Entry 6D6U (electron microscopy, 3.92 A resolution); this record covers chains B and E of the 9 polymer chains in the assembly.

# Chain B
Protein: Gamma-aminobutyric acid receptor subunit alpha-1
Source organism: Homo sapiens
UniProt: P14867 (GBRA1_HUMAN); the construct has insertions or renumbered stretches relative to UniProt, so the offset changes along the chain: 1-312 = UniProt 28-339; 320-358 = UniProt 418-456
Sequence (358 residues; each row starts with the number of its first residue):
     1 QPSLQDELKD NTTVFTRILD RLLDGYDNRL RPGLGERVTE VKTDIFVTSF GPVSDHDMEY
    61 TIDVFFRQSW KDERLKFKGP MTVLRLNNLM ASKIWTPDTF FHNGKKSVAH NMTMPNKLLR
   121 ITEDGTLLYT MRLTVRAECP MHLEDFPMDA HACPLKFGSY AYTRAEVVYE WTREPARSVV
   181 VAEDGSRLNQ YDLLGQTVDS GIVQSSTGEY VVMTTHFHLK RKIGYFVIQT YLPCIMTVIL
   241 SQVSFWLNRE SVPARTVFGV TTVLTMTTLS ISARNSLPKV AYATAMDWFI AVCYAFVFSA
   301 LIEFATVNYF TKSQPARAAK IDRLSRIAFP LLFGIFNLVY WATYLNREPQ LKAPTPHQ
Not modelled in the structure: 1-9, 346-358
Disulfides: Cys139-Cys153, Cys234-Cys293
Covalently attached groups: glycan linked to Asn111
Construct notes: linker (313-319)
Ligand contacts: gamma-amino-butanoic acid (ABU): Phe65, Arg67, Leu118, Thr130
Swiss-Prot annotation at these positions:
  - binding site (4-aminobutanoate): Arg67, Thr130
  - binding site (3alpha-hydroxy-5alpha-pregnan-11,20-dione): Trp246
  - glycosylation (N-linked (GlcNAc...) asparagine): Asn11, Asn111

# Chain E
Protein: Gamma-aminobutyric acid receptor subunit gamma-2
Source organism: Homo sapiens
UniProt: P18507 (GBRG2_HUMAN); the construct has insertions or renumbered stretches relative to UniProt, so the offset changes along the chain: 1-322 = UniProt 40-361; 329-357 = UniProt 439-467
Sequence (394 residues; row label = number of the first residue in the row; numbers below 1 keep their minus sign (Trp-36 is residue -36)):
   -36 WSHPQFEKGG GSGGGSGGSS AWSHPQFEKL EVLFQGPQKS DDDYEDYASN KTWVLTPKVP
    24 EGDVTVILNN LLEGYDNKLR PDIGVKPTLI HTDMYVNSIG PVNAINMEYT IDIFFAQTWY
    84 DRRLKFNSTI KVLRLNSNMV GKIWIPDTFF RNSKKADAHW ITTPNRMLRI WNDGRVLYTL
   144 RLTIDAECQL QLHNFPMDEH SCPLEFSSYG YPREEIVYQW KRSSVEVGDT RSWRLYQFSF
   204 VGLRNTTEVV KTTSGDYVVM SVYFDLSRRM GYFTIQTYIP CTLIVVLSWV SFWINKDAVP
   264 ARTSLGITTV LTMTTLSTIA RKSLPKVSYV TAMDLFVSVC FIFVFSALVE YGTLHYFVSS
   324 QPARAAKMDS YARIFFPTAF CLFNLVYWVS YLYL
Not modelled in the structure: -36 to 24, 233-236, 287-291, 356-357
Disulfides: Cys151-Cys165, Cys244-Cys303
Construct notes: expression tag (-36 to 0); linker (323-328)
Ligand contacts: Flumazenil (FYP; ethyl 8-fluoro-5-methyl-6-oxo-5,6-dihydro-4H-imidazo[1,5-a][1,4]benzodiazepine-3-carboxylate): Asp56, Tyr58, Phe77, Ala79, Thr142
Swiss-Prot annotation at these positions:
  - glycosylation (N-linked (GlcNAc...) asparagine): Asn13, Asn90, Asn208
From the paper describing this entry:
  - binding site for Flumazenil: Tyr58, Phe77, Ala79, Thr142
  - specificity-determining residues: Arg114 (proposed by the authors, not directly observed)
  - binding site for alpha-D-mannopyranose: Asn101, Gly104

# Chain B / chain E interface
Contacting residue pairs - 13 pairs, chain B then chain E:
  Asn248(B) - Tyr319(E)
  Glu250(B) - His318(E)
  Ser251(B) - His318(E)
  Ser251(B) - Tyr319(E)
  Val252(B) - His318(E)
  Pro253(B) - Thr266(E)
  Pro253(B) - Tyr314(E)  hydrophobic
  Pro253(B) - His318(E)
  Ala254(B) - Gly315(E)
  Val257(B) - Leu311(E)  hydrophobic
  Val257(B) - Val312(E)  hydrophobic
  Thr261(B) - Phe308(E)
  Leu264(B) - Thr277(E)
Other interface residues (no listed pair), chain B (11 interface residues in all): Leu247, Val260
Other interface residues (no listed pair), chain E (11 interface residues in all): Val262, Ile270

# Overview
The chain B/chain E interface involves 11 residues from each chain. Bound to chain B: gamma-amino-butanoic
acid. Ligands of chain E: Flumazenil. The paper reports a binding site for Flumazenil at Tyr58(E), Phe77(E)
and Ala79(E) among others; a binding site for alpha-D-mannopyranose at Asn101(E) and Gly104(E).
Chain B is Gamma-aminobutyric acid receptor subunit alpha-1 and chain E is Gamma-aminobutyric acid receptor
subunit gamma-2, both from Homo sapiens; the structure, Human GABA-A receptor alpha1-beta2-gamma2 subtype in
complex with GABA and flumazenil, conformation A, was determined by electron microscopy, deposited together
with 6D6T.
